Entry 6MUR (electron microscopy, 3.10 A resolution); this record covers chains D and H of the 8 polymer chains in the assembly.

Chain D:
Name: Uncharacterized protein Csm3
Source organism: Thermococcus onnurineus
UniProtKB: B6YWC0 (B6YWC0_THEON); residue numbers follow UniProt; this construct covers 1-290
Sequence (291 residues; row label = number of the first residue in the row; numbering starts at 0):
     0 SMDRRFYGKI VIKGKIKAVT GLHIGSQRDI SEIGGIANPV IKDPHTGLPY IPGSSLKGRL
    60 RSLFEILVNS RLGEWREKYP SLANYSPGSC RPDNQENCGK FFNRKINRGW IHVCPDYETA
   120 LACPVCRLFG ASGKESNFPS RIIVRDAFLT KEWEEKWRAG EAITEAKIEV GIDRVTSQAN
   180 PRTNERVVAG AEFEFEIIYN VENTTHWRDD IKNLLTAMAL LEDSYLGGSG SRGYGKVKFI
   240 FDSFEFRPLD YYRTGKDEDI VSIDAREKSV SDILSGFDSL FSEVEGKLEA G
Unresolved in the structure: 0, 288-290
Differences from the reference sequence: expression tag (0); engineered mutation Ala36 (Asp in B6YWC0)
Bound ions: Zn2+: His111, Cys113, Cys122, Cys125
Reported in the primary citation:
  - binding site for the 38-nt RNA strand: Ser53, Lys56, Arg58, Arg60, Ile167, Ile171, Arg173, Arg181, Gly226, Gly227, Arg231
  - mutagenesis - K56A/R60A: decreased catalytic activity with the 40-nt RNA strand (chain H)
  - mutagenesis - H22A, K41A, R181A, G226A/G227A: unchanged catalytic activity with the 40-nt RNA strand (chain H)
  - mutagenesis - D36A: abolished catalytic activity with the 40-nt RNA strand (chain H)

Chain H:
Molecule: 40-nt RNA strand
Sequence (40 nucleotides; numbered 1 to 40; the number before each row is that of its first residue):
     1 CCCUGGCGCC CAAUACGCAA ACCGCCUCUG CCCGCGGGCG
Unresolved in the structure: 1-16, 36-40

How chain D and chain H interact:
Pairs across the interface - 14 pairs, chain D then chain H:
  Asn37(D) - C25(H)  hydrogen bond to the base
  Ile105(D) - C32(H)  sugar contact
  Asn106(D) - G30(H)  sugar contact
  Arg107(D) - U29(H)  salt bridge to the phosphate
  Arg107(D) - G30(H)  salt bridge to the phosphate
  Ser131(D) - C33(H)  base contact
  Lys133(D) - C33(H)  sugar contact
  Lys133(D) - G34(H)  sugar contact
  Ala178(D) - C23(H)  base contact
  Asn179(D) - C23(H)  sugar contact
  Asn179(D) - C25(H)  sugar contact
  Pro180(D) - C23(H)  sugar contact
  Pro180(D) - G24(H)  hydrogen bond to the sugar
  Arg181(D) - C25(H)  base contact
Also at the interface, not in a pair above, chain D (13 interface residues in all): Glu134, Ile167, Gln177
Also at the interface, not in a pair above, chain H (10 interface residues in all): C22, C26

Overview:
Chain D and chain H form an interface of 13 and 10 residues respectively; the contacts include 2 hydrogen
bonds and 2 salt bridges. Polar contacts include Asn37(D)-C25(H), Pro180(D)-G24(H) and Arg107(D)-U29(H). From
the paper: a binding site for the 38-nt RNA strand at Ser53(D), Lys56(D) and Arg58(D) among others; K56A/R60A
of chain D reduce catalytic activity with the 40-nt RNA strand (chain H); 6 substitutions were tested in all.
Here chain D is Uncharacterized protein Csm3 (Thermococcus onnurineus) and chain H is a 40-nt RNA strand.
Entry 6MUR (Cryo-EM structure of Csm-crRNA-target RNA ternary complex in type III-A CRISPR-Cas system) was
determined by electron microscopy (same publication as 6MUA, 6MUU, 6MUS and 6MUT).
